8EZL - chains A and H; structure by X-ray diffraction, 2.30 A resolution.

[Chain A]
Name: 25 kDa ookinete surface antigen
Source organism: Plasmodium falciparum NF54
Reference sequence: P13829 (OS25_PLAFO); residues 1-171 here correspond to UniProt positions 23-193 (UniProt number = residue number + 22)
Amino-acid sequence (182 residues; row label = number of the first residue in the row; numbers below 1 keep their minus sign (Thr-1 is residue -1)):
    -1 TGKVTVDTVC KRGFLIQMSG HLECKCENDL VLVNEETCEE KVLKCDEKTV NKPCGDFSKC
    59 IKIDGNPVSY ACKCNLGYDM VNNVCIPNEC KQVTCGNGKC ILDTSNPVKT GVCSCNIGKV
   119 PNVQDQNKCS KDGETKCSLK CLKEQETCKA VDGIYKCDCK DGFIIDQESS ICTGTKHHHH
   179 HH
Not modelled in the structure: 175-180
Sequence notes: expression tag (-1 to 0, 172-180); conflict Gln90 (Asn112 in P13829), Gln143 (Asn165 in P13829), Gln165 (Asn187 in P13829)
Disulfide bonds: Cys8-Cys22, Cys24-Cys36, Cys43-Cys58, Cys52-Cys70, Cys72-Cys83, Cys88-Cys98, Cys93-Cys111, Cys113-Cys127, Cys135-Cys146, Cys139-Cys155, Cys157-Cys170
What the authors report for this chain:
  - mutagenesis - L41V: unchanged binding to AS01-04

[Chain H]
Name: Transmission-reducing antibody AS01-50, single chain Fv
Source organism: Plasmodium falciparum NF54
Notes: antibody fragment or engineered binder
Amino-acid sequence (280 residues; each row starts with the number of its first residue; numbers below 1 keep their minus sign (Thr-1 is residue -1)):
    -1 TGQITLKESG PTLVKPTQTL TLTCTFSGSS LSTSGVGVGW IRQPPGKALE WLALIYWNDD
    59 KRYSPSLKRR LTITKDTSKN QVVLTMTNMD PVDTATYYCV HRGSAPYYYD SSGYYSTFYY
   119 FDYWGQGTLV TVSSGGGGSG GGGSGGGGSG GGGSQPVLTQ PPSASASLGA SLSLTCTLSS
   179 GYNNYKVDWY QQRPGKGPRF VMRVGTGGIV GSKGDGIPDR FSVLGSGLNR NLTIKNIQED
   239 DESDYHCGAD HGSGSNLDYV VFGGGTKLTV LGTKHHHHHH
Not modelled in the structure: -1 to 0, 134-149, 271-278
Disulfide bonds: Cys22-Cys97, Cys174-Cys245
Covalently attached groups: N-acetylglucosamine (NAG) linked to Asn229

[Interface between chain A and chain H]
Pairs across the interface (43):
  Val48(A) with Tyr113(H)
  Asn49(A) with Tyr107(H); Gly111(H), hydrogen bond (side chain-backbone); Tyr112(H); Tyr113(H), hydrogen bond (side chain-backbone)
  Lys57(A) with Tyr113(H)
  Ile59(A) with Tyr105(H), hydrophobic; Tyr113(H); Ser114(H); Thr115(H)
  Lys60(A) with Asp108(H), salt bridge; Tyr113(H), hydrogen bond (backbone-backbone); Ser114(H); Thr115(H), hydrogen bond (backbone-backbone)
  Ile61(A) with Thr115(H); Gly252(H)
  Asp62(A) with Tyr106(H), hydrogen bond; Ser114(H); Thr115(H), hydrogen bond (backbone-backbone); Phe116(H); Lys184(H); Arg201(H), hydrogen bond (backbone-side chain); Val208(H)
  Gly63(A) with Lys184(H)
  Asn64(A) with Tyr183(H); Lys184(H), hydrogen bond (side chain-backbone); Asp248(H), hydrogen bond (side chain-backbone); His249(H); Gly250(H), hydrogen bond (backbone-backbone)
  Pro65(A) with Gly250(H); Ser251(H)
  Val66(A) with Lys184(H)
  Ser67(A) with Ser251(H); Gly252(H), hydrogen bond (side chain-backbone)
  Lys71(A) with Tyr105(H); Tyr117(H), hydrogen bond
  Cys72(A) with Tyr105(H), hydrogen bond (backbone-side chain)
  Asn73(A) with Tyr105(H)
  Leu74(A) with Tyr105(H)
  Asp77(A) with Ser30(H)
  Lys89(A) with Ser28(H), hydrogen bond; Leu29(H); Thr31(H)
Other interface residues (no listed pair), chain A (20 interface residues in all): Cys58, Asn86
Other interface residues (no listed pair), chain H (25 interface residues in all): Asn182

[Summary]
20 residues of chain A face 25 of chain H across their interface; the contacts include 14 hydrogen bonds and 1
salt bridge. Polar pairs include Lys60(A)-Asp108(H), Asn49(A)-Gly111(H) and Asn49(A)-Tyr113(H). Covalently
linked N-acetylglucosamine: at Asn229(H). From the paper: L41V of chain A leaves binding to AS01-04 unchanged.
Chain A is 25 kDa ookinete surface antigen and chain H is Transmission-reducing antibody AS01-50, single chain
Fv, both from Plasmodium falciparum NF54; the structure, Pfs25 in complex with transmission-reducing antibody
AS01-50, was determined by X-ray diffraction (same publication as 8EZK and 8EZM).
